Entry 1GUS (X-ray diffraction, 1.80 A resolution); this record covers chains A and E of the 6 polymer chains in the assembly.

Chain A (and E):
Name: Molybdate binding protein II
From: Clostridium pasteurianum
Notes: chain E of this document is another copy of the same molecule, construct and numbering; everything in this record applies to it too
UniProtKB: P08854 (MOP2_CLOPA); residue numbers follow UniProt; this construct covers 1-68
Amino-acid sequence (68 residues; row label = number of the first residue in the row):
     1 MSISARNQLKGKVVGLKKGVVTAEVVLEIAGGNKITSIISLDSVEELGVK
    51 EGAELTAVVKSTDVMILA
Unresolved in the structure: 1
Bound ions: Mg2+: D63 (shared with 1 residue of chain B; 1 residue of chain C)

How chain A and chain E interact:
Contacting residue pairs - 20 pairs, chain A then chain E:
  S2(A) - L47(E)
  I3(A) - V58(E)  hydrophobic
  S4(A) - I39(E)
  S4(A) - S43(E)  hydrogen bond (backbone-side chain)
  S4(A) - L47(E)
  R6(A) - S40(E)
  R6(A) - D42(E)
  R6(A) - S43(E)  hydrogen bond
  R6(A) - E46(E)  salt bridge
  I39(A) - S4(E)
  S40(A) - R6(E)
  D42(A) - R6(E)
  S43(A) - S4(E)  hydrogen bond (side chain-backbone)
  S43(A) - R6(E)  hydrogen bond
  E46(A) - R6(E)  salt bridge
  L47(A) - S2(E)
  L47(A) - S4(E)
  K60(A) - I38(E)  hydrogen bond (side chain-backbone)
  K60(A) - I39(E)
  D63(A) - K60(E)  salt bridge
Also at the interface, not in a pair above, chain A (14 interface residues in all): V58, S61
Also at the interface, not in a pair above, chain E (13 interface residues in all): I3

In short:
Chain A and chain E form an interface of 14 and 13 residues respectively, with 5 hydrogen bonds and 3 salt
bridges. Polar pairs include R6(A)-E46(E), D63(A)-K60(E) and S4(A)-S43(E).
Both chains are Molybdate binding protein II (Clostridium pasteurianum). Entry 1GUS (MopII from Clostridium
pasteurianum (apo1)) was determined by X-ray diffraction, deposited together with 1GUG, 1GUN, 1GUO and 1GUT.
